5XF3 - chains D and I of the 10 polymer chains in the assembly; structure by X-ray diffraction, 2.60 A resolution.

# Chain D
Name: Histone H2B type 1-J
From: Homo sapiens
UniProtKB: P06899 (H2B1J_HUMAN); residues -3 to 122 here correspond to UniProt positions 1-126 (UniProt number = residue number + 4)
Amino-acid sequence (126 residues; each row starts with the number of its first residue; numbers below 1 keep their minus sign (Met-3 is residue -3)):
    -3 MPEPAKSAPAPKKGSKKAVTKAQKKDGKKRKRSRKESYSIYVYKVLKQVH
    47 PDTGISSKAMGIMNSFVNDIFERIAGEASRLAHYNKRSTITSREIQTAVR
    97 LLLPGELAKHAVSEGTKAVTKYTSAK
Unresolved in the structure: -3 to 27
Swiss-Prot annotation at these positions:
  - modified residue: Pro-2 (N-acetylproline), Glu-1 (ADP-ribosyl glutamic acid), Lys2 (N6-(2-hydroxyisobutyryl)lysine), Ser3 (ADP-ribosylserine), Lys8 (N6-(beta-hydroxybutyryl)lysine), Lys9 (N6-(2-hydroxyisobutyryl)lysine), Ser11 (Phosphoserine), Lys12 (N6-acetyllysine), Lys13 (N6-(beta-hydroxybutyryl)lysine), Lys17 (N6-(2-hydroxyisobutyryl)lysine), Lys20 (N6-(2-hydroxyisobutyryl)lysine), Lys21 (N6-(2-hydroxyisobutyryl)lysine), Lys31 (N6-(2-hydroxyisobutyryl)lysine), Glu32 (PolyADP-ribosyl glutamic acid), Ser33 (Phosphoserine), Lys40 (N6-(2-hydroxyisobutyryl)lysine), Lys43 (N6-(2-hydroxyisobutyryl)lysine), Lys54 (N6,N6-dimethyllysine), Arg76 (Dimethylated arginine), Lys82 (N6,N6,N6-trimethyllysine) and 6 more in UniProt
  - glycosylation: Ser109 (O-linked (GlcNAc) serine)
  - cross-link (Glycyl lysine isopeptide (Lys-Gly)): Lys2 (interchain with G-Cter in SUMO2), Lys17 (interchain with G-Cter in SUMO2), Lys31 (interchain with G-Cter in ubiquitin), Lys117 (interchain with G-Cter in ubiquitin)

# Chain I
Molecule: 145-nt DNA strand
Sequence (145 nucleotides; row label = number of the first residue in the row; numbers below 1 keep their minus sign (DA-72 is residue -72)):
   -72 ATCAATATCCACCTGCAGATACTACCAAAAGTGTATTTGGAAACTGCTCC
   -22 ATCAAAAGGCATGTTCAGCTGAATCAGCTGAACATGCCTTTTGATGGAGC
    28 AGTTTCCAAATACACTTTTGGTAGTATCTGCAGGTGGATATTGAT

# Interface between chain D and chain I
Pairs across the interface (14; chain D residue first):
  Ser29(D) with DT30(I), hydrogen bond to the phosphate
  Arg30(D) with DA-45(I), phosphate contact; DA-44(I), salt bridge to the phosphate
  Tyr39(D) with DT-53(I), phosphate contact
  Ile51(D) with DT-53(I), phosphate contact
  Ser52(D) with DA-54(I), phosphate contact
  Ser53(D) with DA-54(I), hydrogen bond to the phosphate
  Lys82(D) with DG-33(I), phosphate contact
  Arg83(D) with DG-33(I), salt bridge to the phosphate; DA-32(I), salt bridge to the phosphate
  Ser84(D) with DG-34(I), hydrogen bond to the phosphate; DG-33(I), hydrogen bond to the phosphate
  Thr85(D) with DG-34(I), hydrogen bond to the phosphate; DG-33(I), hydrogen bond to the phosphate
Interface residues without a listed pair, chain D (11 interface residues in all): Gly50

# In short
11 residues of chain D and 8 residues of chain I are in contact; the contacts include 6 hydrogen bonds and 3
salt bridges. Polar contacts include Ser29(D)-DT30(I), Ser53(D)-DA-54(I) and Ser84(D)-DG-34(I).
Here chain D is Histone H2B type 1-J (Homo sapiens) and chain I is a 145-nt DNA strand. Entry 5XF3 (Nucleosome
core particle with an adduct of a binuclear RAPTA (Ru-arene-phosphaadamantane) compound having a
1,2-diphenylethylenediamine linker ...) was determined by X-ray diffraction (same publication as 5XF4, 5XF5
and 5XF6).
